Entry 3VU3 (X-ray diffraction, 2.85 A resolution); this record covers chains A and G of the 7 polymer chains in the assembly.

== Chain A ==
Molecule: Catalase HPII
Organism: Escherichia coli
Notes: EC 1.11.1.6
UniProtKB: P21179 (CATE_ECOLI); numbering as in UniProt (aligned over 1-753)
Amino-acid sequence (753 residues; each row starts with the number of its first residue):
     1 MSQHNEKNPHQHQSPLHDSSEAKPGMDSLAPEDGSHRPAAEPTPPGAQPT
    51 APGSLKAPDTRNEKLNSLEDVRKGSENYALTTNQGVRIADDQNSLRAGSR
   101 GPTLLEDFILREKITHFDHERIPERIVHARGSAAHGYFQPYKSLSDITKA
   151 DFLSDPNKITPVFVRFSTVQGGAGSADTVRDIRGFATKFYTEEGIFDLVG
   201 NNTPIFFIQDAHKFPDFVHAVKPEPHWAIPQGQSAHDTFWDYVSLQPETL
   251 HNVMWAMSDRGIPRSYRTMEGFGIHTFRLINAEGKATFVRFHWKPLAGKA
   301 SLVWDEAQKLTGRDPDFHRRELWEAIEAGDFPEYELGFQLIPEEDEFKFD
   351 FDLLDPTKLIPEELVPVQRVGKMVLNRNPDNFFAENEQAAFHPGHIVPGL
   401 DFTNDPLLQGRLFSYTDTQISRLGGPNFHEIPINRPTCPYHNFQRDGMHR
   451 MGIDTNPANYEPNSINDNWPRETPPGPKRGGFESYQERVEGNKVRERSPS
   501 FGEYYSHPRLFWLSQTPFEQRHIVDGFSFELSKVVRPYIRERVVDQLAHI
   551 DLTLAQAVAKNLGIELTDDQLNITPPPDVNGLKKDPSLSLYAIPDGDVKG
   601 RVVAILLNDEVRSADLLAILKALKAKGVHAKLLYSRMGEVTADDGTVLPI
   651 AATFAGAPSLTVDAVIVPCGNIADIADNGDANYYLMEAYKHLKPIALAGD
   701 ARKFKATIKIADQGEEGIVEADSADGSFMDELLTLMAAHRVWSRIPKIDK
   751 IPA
Not modelled in the structure: 1-26
Glycans and other covalent adducts: covalent link His392-Tyr415
Metal / ion sites: heme Fe near Tyr415 (its only coordinating residue here)
Small-molecule neighbours: heme (HEM): Ile114, Asp118, Arg125, Val127, His128, Arg165, Ser167, Gly184, Phe185, Ala186, Val199, Gly200, Asn201, Phe206, Ala211, Phe214, Ile274, His275, Ala389, Phe391, Leu407, Gly410, Arg411, Ser414, Tyr415, Thr418, Gln419, Arg422

== Chain G ==
Molecule: Protein hfq
Organism: Escherichia coli
UniProtKB: P0A6X3 (HFQ_ECOLI); residue numbers follow UniProt; this construct covers 1-102
Amino-acid sequence (102 residues; each row starts with the number of its first residue):
     1 MAKGQSLQDPFLNALRRERVPVSIYLVNGIKLQGQIESFDQFVILLKNTV
    51 SQMVYKHAISTVVPSRPVSHHSNNAGGGTSSNYHHGSSAQNTSAQQDSEE
   101 TE
Not modelled in the structure: 1-4, 68-102
Swiss-Prot annotation at these positions:
  - mutagenesis: Gln8 (Q8A: No effect on Hfq condensate formation in both growing and late stationary phases), Asp9 (D9A: No effect on Hfq condensate formation in both growing and late stationary phases), Arg16 (R16A: Almost completely disrupts the ability of Hfq to form condensates in both growing and late stationary phases), Arg19 (R19A: Almost completely disrupts the ability of Hfq to form condensates in both growing and late stationary phases), Tyr25 (Y25D: Almost completely disrupts the ability of Hfq to form condensates in both growing and late stationary phases), Lys31 (K31A: Almost completely disrupts the ability of Hfq to form condensates in both growing and late stationary phases)

== Chain A / chain G interface ==
Residue-residue contacts (4; chain A residue first):
  Leu364(A) with Tyr25(G); Lys31(G)
  Gln368(A) with Asn28(G); Gly29(G)
Other interface residues (no listed pair), chain A (4 interface residues in all): Glu363, Pro366
The authors on this interface:
  - specific contacts: Glu363(A)-Tyr25(G)

== Summary ==
The chain A/chain G interface involves 4 residues from each chain. The paper describes a contact between
Glu363(A) and Tyr25(G). Chain A binds heme. Curated annotation (UniProt) lists 6 mutagenesis sites on chain G.
Chain A is Catalase HPII and chain G is Protein hfq, both from Escherichia coli; the structure, Crystal
structure of the Hfq and catalase HPII complex, was determined by X-ray diffraction.
